2B2E - chains A and C of the 5 polymer chains in the assembly; structure by X-ray diffraction, 3.15 A resolution.

# Chain A (and C)
Protein: Coat protein
Organism: Enterobacterio phage MS2
Notes: chain C of this document is another copy of the same molecule, construct and numbering; everything in this record applies to it too
UniProt: P03612 (COAT_BPMS2); numbering as in UniProt (aligned over 1-129)
Sequence (129 residues; numbered 1 to 129; the number before each row is that of its first residue):
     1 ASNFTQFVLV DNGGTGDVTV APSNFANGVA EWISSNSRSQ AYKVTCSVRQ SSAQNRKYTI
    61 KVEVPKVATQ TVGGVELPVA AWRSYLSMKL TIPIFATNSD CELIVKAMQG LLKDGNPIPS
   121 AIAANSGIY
Sequence notes: engineered mutation S87 (Asn in P03612), K89 (Glu in P03612)
What the authors report for this chain:
  - mutagenesis - N87S: decreased binding to MS2 operator (citing earlier work)
  - mutagenesis - N87S, N87S/E89K: increased binding to Qbeta stem-loop (citing earlier work)

# Interface between chain A and chain C
Contacting residue pairs (14):
  F4(A) with A1(C), hydrogen bond (backbone-backbone)
  T5(A) with A1(C)
  A26(A) with G28(C)
  N27(A) with G28(C)
  S35(A) with N98(C)
  N36(A) with N98(C)
  S37(A) with I94(C), hydrogen bond (side chain-backbone); F95(C); A96(C)
  R38(A) with R56(C); I94(C); A96(C)
  S39(A) with I94(C), hydrogen bond (backbone-backbone)
  P78(A) with F95(C)
Other interface residues (no listed pair), chain A (13 interface residues in all): S2, F25, L77
Other interface residues (no listed pair), chain C (10 interface residues in all): F25, N27, T97

# Summary
13 residues of chain A and 10 residues of chain C are in contact, with 3 hydrogen bonds. Polar contacts
include S37(A)-I94(C), F4(A)-A1(C) and S39(A)-I94(C). From the paper: N87S and N87S/E89K of chain A increase
binding to Qbeta stem-loop; N87S of chain A reduces binding to MS2 operator.
Both chains are Coat protein (Enterobacterio phage MS2). Entry 2B2E (RNA stemloop from bacteriophage MS2
complexed with an N87S,E89K mutant MS2 capsid) was determined by X-ray diffraction (same publication as 1ZSE,
2B2D, 2B2G, 2BNY, 2BQ5 and 2BS1).
